Entry 6GFM (X-ray diffraction, 2.77 A resolution); this record covers chain A.

# Chain A
Protein: Pyrimidine/purine nucleotide 5'-monophosphate nucleosidase
From: Escherichia coli K-12
Notes: EC 3.2.2.-, 3.2.2.10, 3.2.2.4
UniProtKB: P0ADR8 (PPNN_ECOLI); residues 1-453 here correspond to UniProt positions 2-454 (UniProt number = residue number + 1)
Amino-acid sequence (474 residues; numbered -16 to 458; 1 number in that range is skipped by the numbering (no residue carries it; nothing is unmodelled there); the number before each row is that of its first residue; numbers below 1 keep their minus sign (Arg-16 is residue -16)):
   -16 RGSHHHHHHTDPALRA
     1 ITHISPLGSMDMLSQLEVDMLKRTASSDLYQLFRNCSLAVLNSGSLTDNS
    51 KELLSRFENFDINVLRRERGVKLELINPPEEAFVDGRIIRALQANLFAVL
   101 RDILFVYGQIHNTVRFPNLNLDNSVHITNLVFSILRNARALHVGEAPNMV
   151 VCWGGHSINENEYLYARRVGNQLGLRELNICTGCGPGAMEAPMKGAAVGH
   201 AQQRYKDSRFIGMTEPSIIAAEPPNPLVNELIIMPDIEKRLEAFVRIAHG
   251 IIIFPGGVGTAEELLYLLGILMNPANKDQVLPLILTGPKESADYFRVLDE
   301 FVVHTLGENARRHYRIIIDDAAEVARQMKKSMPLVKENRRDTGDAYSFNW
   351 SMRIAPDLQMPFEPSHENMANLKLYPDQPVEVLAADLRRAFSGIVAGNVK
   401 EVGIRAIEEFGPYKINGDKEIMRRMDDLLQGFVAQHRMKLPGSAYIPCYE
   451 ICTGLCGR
Disordered / not traced: -16 to -4, 438-458
Sequence notes: expression tag (-16 to -1, 454-458)
Ligand contacts: 0O2 (guanosine 5'-(tetrahydrogen triphosphate) 3'-(trihydrogen diphosphate)): Gly144, Lys336, Arg339, Arg340, Thr342, Gly343, Asp344, Ala345, Tyr346
What the authors report for this chain:
  - binding site for 0O2: Arg67, Arg69, Lys72, Lys336, Arg340, Asp344, Tyr346
  - conformationally variable residues (loop rearrangement, order/disorder transition, side-chain flip): Arg67 to Arg69, His111 to Leu121
  - mutagenesis - Y346A: abolished binding to 0O2
  - mutagenesis - R67A, R69A: decreased binding to 0O2

# Overview
Chain A binds compound 0O2. The paper reports a binding site for 0O2 at Arg67, Arg69 and Lys72 among others;
R67A and R69A reduce binding to 0O2.
Chain A is Pyrimidine/purine nucleotide 5'-monophosphate nucleosidase (Escherichia coli K-12); the structure,
Crystal structure of the Escherichia coli nucleosidase PpnN (pppGpp-form), was determined by X-ray diffraction
together with 6GFL from the same study.
